PDB entry 2H2Z | X-ray diffraction, 1.60 A resolution | chain A

# Chain A
Protein: Replicase polyprotein 1ab
Source organism: SARS coronavirus
Notes: EC 3.4.22.-; fragment: 3C-like proteinase, SARS-CoV main protease
UniProtKB: P59641 (R1AB_CVHSA); residues 1-306 here correspond to UniProt positions 3241-3546 (UniProt number = residue number + 3240)
Amino-acid sequence (306 residues; each row starts with the number of its first residue):
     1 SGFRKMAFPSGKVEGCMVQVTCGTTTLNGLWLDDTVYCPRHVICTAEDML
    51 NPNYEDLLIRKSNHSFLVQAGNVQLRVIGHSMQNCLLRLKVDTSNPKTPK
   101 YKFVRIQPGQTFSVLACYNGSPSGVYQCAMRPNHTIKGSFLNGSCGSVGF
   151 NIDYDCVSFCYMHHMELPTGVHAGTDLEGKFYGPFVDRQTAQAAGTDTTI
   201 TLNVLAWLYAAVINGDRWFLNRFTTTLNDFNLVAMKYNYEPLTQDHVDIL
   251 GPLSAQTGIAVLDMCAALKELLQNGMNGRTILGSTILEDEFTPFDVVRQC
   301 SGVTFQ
From the paper describing this entry:
  - catalytic residues: His-41, Cys-145 (citing earlier work)
  - self-association interface (contacts with another copy of this molecule); pairs are residue here / residue on that copy: Ser-1/Glu-166 (hydrogen bond), Ser-1/Phe-140 (backbone contact)
  - conformationally variable residues (loop rearrangement): Asn-142 to Gly-143

# In short
From the paper: catalytic residues His-41 and Cys-145; conformational variability at Asn-142.
Chain A is Replicase polyprotein 1ab (SARS coronavirus); the structure, Crystal structure of SARS-CoV main
protease with authentic N and C-termini, was determined by X-ray diffraction (same publication as 2HOB).
